5OEC - chains A and B; structure by X-ray diffraction, 2.30 A resolution.

# Chain A
Protein: GtgE
Organism: Salmonella choleraesuis
Reference sequence: Q6EAT3 (Q6EAT3_SALCE); numbering as in UniProt (aligned over 21-214)
Chain sequence (197 residues; each row starts with the number of its first residue):
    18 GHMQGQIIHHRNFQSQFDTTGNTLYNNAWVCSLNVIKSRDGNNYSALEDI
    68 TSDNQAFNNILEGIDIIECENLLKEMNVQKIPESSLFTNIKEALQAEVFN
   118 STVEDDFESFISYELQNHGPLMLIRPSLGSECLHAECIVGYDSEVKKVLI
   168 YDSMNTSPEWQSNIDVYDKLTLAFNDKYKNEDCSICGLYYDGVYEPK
Disordered / not traced: 18-22, 214
Differences from the reference sequence: expression tag (18-20); engineered mutation A45 (Cys in Q6EAT3)
Modified positions: K97, K108, K163, K164 (N-dimethyl-lysine; MLY)
Reported in the primary citation:
  - catalytic residues: Q33, N44, H151, D169
  - catalytic residues: C149 (proposed by the authors, not directly observed)
  - mutagenesis - Q33A (200-fold), E114A, C149A (a factor of 2): decreased catalytic activity with Ras-related protein Rab-32 (chain B)
  - mutagenesis - E148A: unchanged catalytic activity with Ras-related protein Rab-32 (chain B)
  - contacts within the chain: Q178-K186 (hydrogen bond), E153-K186
  - conformationally variable residues (loop rearrangement, order/disorder transition): Q23 to N44, N60 to D82
  - contacts within the chain: E114-K194 (salt bridge) (proposed by the authors, not directly observed)
  - mutagenesis - C45A: abolished catalytic activity with Ras-related protein Rab-32 (chain B)

# Chain B
Protein: Ras-related protein Rab-32
Organism: Homo sapiens
Reference sequence: Q13637 (RAB32_HUMAN); residue numbers follow UniProt; this construct covers 20-201
Chain sequence (183 residues; numbered 19 to 201; the number before each row is that of its first residue):
    19 METREHLFKVLVIGELGVGKTSIIKRYVHQLFSQHYRATIGVDFALKVLN
    69 WDSRTLVRLQLWDIAGQERFGNMTRVYYKEAVGAFVVFDISRSSTFEAVL
   119 KWKSDLDSKVHLPNGSPIPAVLLANKCDKNKDSSQSPSQVDQFDKEHGFA
   169 GWFETSAKDNINIEEAARFLVEKILVNHQSFPN
Disordered / not traced: 19-21, 148-161, 196-201
Differences from the reference sequence: initiating methionine (19); conflict K147 (Gln in Q13637), D162 (Cys in Q13637)
Modified positions: K65 (N-dimethyl-lysine; MLY); K163 (N-dimethyl-lysine; MLY)
Swiss-Prot annotation at these positions:
  - region: N178 to Q197 (PKA-RII subunit binding domain)
  - motif: Q48 to F62 (Switch 1), G84 to K97 (Switch 2)
  - binding site (GTP): V36, G37, K38, T39, S40, S51, Q52, Y54, T57, G84, N143, K144, D146, A175, K176
  - binding site (Mg(2+)): T39, T57, D81
  - modified residue: S71 (Phosphoserine)
  - natural variant: S71 (S71R: Risk factor for PARK26)
  - mutagenesis: T39 (T39N: Decreased GTP-binding activity), Q85 (Q85L: No change in GTPase activity), G89 (G89T: Impairs interaction with ANKRD27; when associated with S-90 and L-94), N90 (N90S: Impairs interaction with ANKRD27; when associated with T-89 and L-94), M91 (M91S: Impairs interaction with ANKRD27; when associated with S-93), R93 (R93S: Impairs interaction with ANKRD27; when associated with M-91), V94 (V94L: Impairs interaction with ANKRD27; when associated with T-89 and S-90), A185 (A185F: Abolishes binding to protein kinase A type II regulatory subunit), L188 (L188P: Abolishes binding to protein kinase A type II regulatory subunit)
Bound ions: Mg2+: T39 (together with GDP)
Small-molecule neighbours: GDP (guanosine-5'-diphosphate): E33, L34, G35, V36, G37, K38, T39, S40, F50, S51, Q52, Y54, E86, N143, K144, D146, K147, S174, A175, K176
Reported in the primary citation:
  - mutagenesis - W80A, D81A: decreased binding to GtgE (chain A)
  - contacts within the chain: F62-W80
  - mutagenesis - K43A (10-fold), A56K (10-fold), D61A (30-fold), L64E (30-fold), R87E (10-fold), R93A (10-fold): decreased catalytic activity with GtgE (chain A)
  - conformationally variable residues (loop rearrangement, side-chain flip): Q48 to D61, I82 to A99
  - mutagenesis - F88G: decreased catalytic activity on GDP
  - mutagenesis - F88G: increased catalytic activity
  - specificity-determining residues: F88

# How chain A and chain B interact
Residue-residue contacts - 72 pairs, chain A then chain B:
  Q33(A) with G59(B), hydrogen bond (side chain-backbone); V60(B)
  F34(A) with L64(B), hydrophobic
  T37(A) with R76(B), hydrogen bond (backbone-side chain)
  G38(A) with L64(B); R76(B), hydrogen bond (backbone-side chain)
  N39(A) with L64(B); V66(B); L74(B); R76(B), hydrogen bond
  L41(A) with V60(B), hydrophobic; F62(B); L64(B), hydrophobic
  Y42(A) with V60(B)
  N43(A) with I58(B); G59(B); V60(B)
  N44(A) with G59(B)
  A45(A) with G59(B), hydrogen bond (backbone-backbone)
  W46(A) with I58(B)
  I77(A) with H47(B), hydrogen bond (backbone-side chain)
  L78(A) with K43(B); H47(B)
  E79(A) with R55(B), salt bridge; T57(B)
  G80(A) with T57(B), hydrogen bond (backbone-side chain); I58(B)
  I81(A) with T57(B); I58(B), hydrogen bond (backbone-backbone)
  D82(A) with R55(B), salt bridge
  I83(A) with A56(B)
  C86(A) with I58(B), hydrophobic
  R142(A) with D61(B), salt bridge
  S144(A) with V60(B), hydrogen bond (side chain-backbone); D61(B)
  L145(A) with D61(B), hydrogen bond (backbone-side chain); W80(B), hydrophobic; D81(B); V94(B), hydrophobic; Y95(B)
  G146(A) with D61(B), hydrogen bond (backbone-backbone); F62(B); L79(B); W80(B); D81(B), hydrogen bond (backbone-backbone)
  S147(A) with V60(B); D61(B); D81(B); A83(B)
  E148(A) with T39(B); K43(B), salt bridge; Y54(B); A56(B)
  C149(A) with A56(B), hydrophobic; T57(B); V60(B), hydrogen bond (side chain-backbone)
  L150(A) with T57(B), hydrogen bond (backbone-backbone); I58(B); G59(B), hydrogen bond (backbone-backbone); V60(B)
  H151(A) with V60(B); D61(B)
  M171(A) with D61(B); F62(B), hydrophobic
  S179(A) with R93(B)
  I181(A) with R93(B)
  D182(A) with R93(B), salt bridge
  D185(A) with T92(B)
  K186(A) with V94(B)
  K194(A) with R87(B), hydrogen bond (backbone-side chain); F88(B)
  I202(A) with I58(B), hydrophobic
Interface residues without a listed pair, chain A (42 interface residues in all): T40, I141, A152, D169, Y195, D199
Interface residues without a listed pair, chain B (32 interface residues in all): L49, A63, I82, G84, Q85, K97
From the paper, about this interface:
  - pairs named by the authors: W46(A)-I58(B) (hydrophobic contact), D82(A)-R55(B) (salt bridge), C86(A)-I58(B) (hydrophobic contact), I141(A)-I58(B) (hydrophobic contact), R142(A)-D61(B), E148(A)-K43(B) (salt bridge), L150(A)-I58(B) (hydrophobic contact), D182(A)-R93(B) (salt bridge), I202(A)-I58(B) (hydrophobic contact), R87(B)-K194(A) (backbone contact), F88(B)-K194(A)
  - interface residues, chain B: I58(B)
  - hot spots on chain B (mutagenesis) - I58A: abolished binding to GtgE (chain A)
  - hot spots on chain B (mutagenesis) - G59A, F62A: decreased binding to GtgE (chain A)

# Overview
42 residues of chain A and 32 residues of chain B are in contact; the contacts include 16 hydrogen bonds and 5
salt bridges. Among the polar pairs are E79(A)-R55(B), D82(A)-R55(B) and R142(A)-D61(B). The paper describes
hydrophobic contacts between W46(A) and I58(B), C86(A) and I58(B) and I141(A) and I58(B) among others; salt
bridges between D82(A) and R55(B), E148(A) and K43(B) and D182(A) and R93(B); contacts between R142(A) and
D61(B) and F88(B) and K194(A). The paper reports catalytic residues Q33(A), N44(A) and H151(A) among others;
K43A, A56K and D61A of chain B, among others, reduce catalytic activity with GtgE (chain A); 17 substitutions
were tested in all.
Here chain A is GtgE (Salmonella choleraesuis) and chain B is Ras-related protein Rab-32 (Homo sapiens). Entry
5OEC (Human Rab32 (18-201):GDP in complex with Salmonella GtgE (21-214) C45A mutant) was determined by X-ray
diffraction.
